Entry 8D3P (electron microscopy, 4.26 A resolution (low resolution: residue-level contacts below are approximate; hydrogen-bond / salt-bridge calls are withheld)); this record covers chains E and H of the 11 polymer chains in the assembly.

== Chain E ==
Name: CRISPR-associated endonuclease Cas2
Organism: Alkalihalobacillus halodurans C-125
Notes: EC 3.1.-.-
UniProtKB: Q9KFX8 (CAS2_ALKHC); residue numbers follow UniProt; this construct covers 1-96
Chain sequence (100 residues; numbered -3 to 96; the number before each row is that of its first residue; numbers below 1 keep their minus sign (Gly-3 is residue -3)):
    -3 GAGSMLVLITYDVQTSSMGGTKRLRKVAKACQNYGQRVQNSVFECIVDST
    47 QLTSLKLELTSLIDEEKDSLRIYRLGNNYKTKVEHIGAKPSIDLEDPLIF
Construct notes: expression tag (-3 to 0)
Curated features (UniProtKB/Swiss-Prot):
  - binding site (Mg(2+)): Asp8
  - mutagenesis: Asp8 (D8N: Loss of dsDNase activity)
What the authors report for this chain:
  - mutagenesis - T46A/T49A/L53A/T56A/S57A: unchanged catalytic activity

== Chain H ==
Molecule: HSI strand 2
Sequence (36 nucleotides; each row starts with the number of its first residue):
     1 CGTAGCTGAGGACCACCAGTACTTTTTTGAATTTTT
Metal / ion sites: Mn2+: DG29 (shared with 2 residues of chain I)

== How chain E and chain H interact ==
Residue-residue contacts (13; chain E residue first):
  Gly-3(E) - DT36(H)
  Tyr7(E) - DC14(H)
  Asp8(E) - DC13(H)
  Val9(E) - DA12(H)
  Val9(E) - DC13(H)
  Gln10(E) - DA12(H)
  Thr11(E) - DA12(H)
  Ser12(E) - DG11(H)
  Ser12(E) - DA12(H)
  Arg33(E) - DC14(H)
  Asn36(E) - DC14(H)
  Ser37(E) - DC13(H)
  Ser37(E) - DC14(H)
Other interface residues (no listed pair), chain E (12 interface residues in all): Leu20, Ala24

== In short ==
12 residues of chain E and 5 residues of chain H are in contact. UniProt lists Mg2+-binding residue Asp8(E)
and one mutagenesis site on chain E. From the paper: T46A/T49A/L53A/T56A/S57A of chain E leave catalytic
activity unchanged.
Chain E is CRISPR-associated endonuclease Cas2 (Alkalihalobacillus halodurans C-125) and chain H is HSI strand
2; the structure, Type I-C Cas4-Cas1-Cas2 complex bound to half-site integration intermediate (HSI), was
determined by electron microscopy, deposited together with 8D3L, 8D3M and 8D3Q.
